7FIK - chains A and E of the 32 polymer chains in the assembly; structure by electron microscopy, 3.70 A resolution.

# Chain A
Protein: MGC83295 protein
From: Xenopus laevis
Reference sequence: Q642R6 (Q642R6_XENLA); residue numbers follow UniProt; this construct covers 1-2011
Chain sequence (2011 residues; row label = number of the first residue in the row):
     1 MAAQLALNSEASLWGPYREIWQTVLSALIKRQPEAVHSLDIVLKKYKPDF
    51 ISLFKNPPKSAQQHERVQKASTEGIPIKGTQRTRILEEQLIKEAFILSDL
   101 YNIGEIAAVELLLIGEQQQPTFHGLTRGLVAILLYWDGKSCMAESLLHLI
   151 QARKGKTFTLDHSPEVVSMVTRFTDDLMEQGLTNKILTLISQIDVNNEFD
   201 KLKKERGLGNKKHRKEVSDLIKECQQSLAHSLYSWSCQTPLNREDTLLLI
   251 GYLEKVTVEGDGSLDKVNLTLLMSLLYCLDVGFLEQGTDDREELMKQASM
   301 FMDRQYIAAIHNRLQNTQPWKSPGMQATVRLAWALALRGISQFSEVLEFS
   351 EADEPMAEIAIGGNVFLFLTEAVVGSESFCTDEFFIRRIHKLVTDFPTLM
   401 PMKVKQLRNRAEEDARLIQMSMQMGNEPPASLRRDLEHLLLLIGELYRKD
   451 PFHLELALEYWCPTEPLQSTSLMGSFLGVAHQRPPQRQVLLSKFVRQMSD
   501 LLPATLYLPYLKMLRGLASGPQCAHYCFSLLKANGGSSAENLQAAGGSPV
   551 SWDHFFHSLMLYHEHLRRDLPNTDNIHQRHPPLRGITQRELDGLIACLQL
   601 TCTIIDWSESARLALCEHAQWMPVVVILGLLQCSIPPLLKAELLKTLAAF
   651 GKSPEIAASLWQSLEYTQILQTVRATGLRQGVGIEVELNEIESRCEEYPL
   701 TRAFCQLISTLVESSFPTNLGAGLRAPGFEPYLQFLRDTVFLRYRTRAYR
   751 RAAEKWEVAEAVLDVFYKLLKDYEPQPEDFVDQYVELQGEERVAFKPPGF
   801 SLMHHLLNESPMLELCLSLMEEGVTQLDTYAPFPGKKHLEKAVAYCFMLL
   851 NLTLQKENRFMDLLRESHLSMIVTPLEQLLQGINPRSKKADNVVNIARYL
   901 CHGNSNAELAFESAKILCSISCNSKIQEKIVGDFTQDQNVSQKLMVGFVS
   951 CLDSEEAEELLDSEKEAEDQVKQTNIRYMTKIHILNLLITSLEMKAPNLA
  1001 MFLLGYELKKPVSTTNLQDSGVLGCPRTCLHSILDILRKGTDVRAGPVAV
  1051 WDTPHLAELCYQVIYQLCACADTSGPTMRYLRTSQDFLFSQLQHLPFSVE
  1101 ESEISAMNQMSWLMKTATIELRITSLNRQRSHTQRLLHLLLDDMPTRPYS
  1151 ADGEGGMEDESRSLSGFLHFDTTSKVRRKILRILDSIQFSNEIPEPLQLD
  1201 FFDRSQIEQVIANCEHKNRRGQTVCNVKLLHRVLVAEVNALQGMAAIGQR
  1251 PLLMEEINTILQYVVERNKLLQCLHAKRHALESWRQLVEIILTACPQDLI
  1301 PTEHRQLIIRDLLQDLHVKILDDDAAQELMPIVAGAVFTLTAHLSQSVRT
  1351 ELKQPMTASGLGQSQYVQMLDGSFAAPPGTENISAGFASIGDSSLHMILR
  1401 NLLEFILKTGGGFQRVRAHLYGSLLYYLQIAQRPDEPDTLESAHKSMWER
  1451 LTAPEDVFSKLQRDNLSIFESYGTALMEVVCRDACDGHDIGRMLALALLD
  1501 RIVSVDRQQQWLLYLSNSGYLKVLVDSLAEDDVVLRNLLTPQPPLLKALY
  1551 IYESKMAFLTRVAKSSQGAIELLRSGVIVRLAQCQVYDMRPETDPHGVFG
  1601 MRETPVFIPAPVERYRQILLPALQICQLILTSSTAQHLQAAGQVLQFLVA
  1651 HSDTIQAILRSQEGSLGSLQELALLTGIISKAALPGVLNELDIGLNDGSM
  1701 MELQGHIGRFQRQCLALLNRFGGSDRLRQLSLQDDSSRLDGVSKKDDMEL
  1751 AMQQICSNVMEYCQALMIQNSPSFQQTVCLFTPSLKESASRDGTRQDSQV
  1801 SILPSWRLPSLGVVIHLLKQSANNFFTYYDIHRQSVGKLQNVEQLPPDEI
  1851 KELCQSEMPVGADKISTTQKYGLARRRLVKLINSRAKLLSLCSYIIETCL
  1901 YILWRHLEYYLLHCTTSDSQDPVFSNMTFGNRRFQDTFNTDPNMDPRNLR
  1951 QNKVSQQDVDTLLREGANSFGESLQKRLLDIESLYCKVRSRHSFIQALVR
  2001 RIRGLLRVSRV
Disordered / not traced: 1-15, 56, 70-73, 103-105, 464-478, 537-546, 572-578, 958-967, 1148-1174, 1219-1226, 1353-1381, 1594-1607, 1662-1663, 1694-1696, 1785-1800, 1860-1864, 1917-1955, 1986-1993

# Chain E
Protein: outer Nup160
From: Xenopus laevis
Chain sequence (1435 residues; each row starts with the number of its first residue):
     1 MAAAERHMTPFQAIDWAGSITLPMVQRVGGFTRAIMAASVNLERSYMELI
    51 GAERETSRRNFRDLSLRPDVNLVIGGPKYADCAGGYCYSESSSLLSATRN
   101 RFLHWTSYADTLELVEISLDINLVNNAVRLRILNCSILPGGVHICETPNN
   151 IVVLILTNQTVHRLILPHPSRMYRSEIISDSHIQSIFTDIGKTNFHDPSN
   201 TYVIPAIPGRAPNTTASTAWLSSDGEALFALPSISGGILVIKMPPHDMEG
   251 LVTIAELKQSSVMQRLLTGWMPSSIRGDQGPAHLPVSLAVHTLDHDSYLF
   301 ALCQDHKLRMWSYKDQMCLMVADMLEYVPVSKDIRQTAGTGHKLRLAFSE
   351 TLGILYLGVYLHTPKQGQFCVFQLMCAESNRYSLDHISSIFTNQETLIDF
   401 TFTLTSMDIWALWLDDDNQTVVKHINFEENQAGQWNPVFVNPLPEDDLAI
   451 SDEQEPQEAYLECLFAPGRFTIAAVQKAIQILRKGSGRVLDLSWEELRKD
   501 VTLTVENEIQNAVIDYDVSQEEFRQINIENWCKFYTCCLQYQETLSRPLA
   551 LLVHPDTNMVCLLRKGFLSFLAPCSLVEHLYLVPAEHLLTVDESVISDDI
   601 DAASDIVNLIQCLRMIADYISEDMAYLMESACCHLQSPERVAEQILEDLI
   651 ANDIDNIMENIQNKLQDTRNPIRAIGFLLQNMDYETNADMEQPQPNTRLN
   701 LSTLYGSITASSVVCQAICKISATRFLICRDLLILQHLLLRLGDMALIGA
   751 GQLLHSQQELIPRAAQLLLSYYMIRWGSQCLACAVPVDILESNLQHLSVL
   801 ELSDSQVEKRRYTSGIQTIVELFFEDVARKHFPHVFIQSGASQLQEPLNW
   851 SDLIKRITNYLLQLLWPSNPNFQFAECLMRNCQYTQLQEYVRLLLPWCQV
   901 NVGSCHFMLAQCYLVAGEGHKALDCFSQAASEVEREDFLEKLIRVEEGES
   951 VSPRLQYYNRVLRLLEDVGLPELVIQLATIAIGEASDDWRSQAALRTRIF
  1001 KHHLDMGHNNQAYDALTQIPDPSRQLDCLRQLVVVLCERSQLQDLVEFPY
  1051 VNLHNEVVGIIESRARAVDLMTHNYYELLYAFHIYRHNYRKAGSVMFEYG
  1101 MRLGREVRTLRGLQKQVNSYLACLNCLRLIRPEYAWIVQPVSGAVYERPG
  1151 ASPKRNYDGESSAVPSSSQIEILELRDLEKEYVLAQTRLTLAKHNPSTAA
  1201 IAGSSAAEEMVALLVQAGLFDTAISLCQTFKLALTSVFEGLACKCIRLQQ
  1251 GGEAAQAEAWEWLAANQLATVITTKESSATDEAWRLMISYLDKYEAKNTL
  1301 YHHCIINKLLSHGVPLPNWLINRYKAMDAAELLRLYLKYDLLEEAAELVL
  1351 EYVDALLGKGHQYFGIQAPLSATSQLVWFPYSAIDHLRQALGENESNQHN
  1401 QAILSKLQRKMDEYFQKLKKATDDYKKLVQKPLRA
Disordered / not traced: 1-39, 260-278, 931-951, 970, 1139-1169, 1268-1276, 1431-1435

# Interface between chain A and chain E
Residue-residue contacts (20):
  Ser610(A) - Ile1201(E)
  Leu613(A) - Leu1213(E)  hydrophobic
  Glu617(A) - Glu1208(E)
  His618(A) - Glu1208(E)
  Ala619(A) - Glu1208(E)  hydrogen bond (backbone-side chain)
  Glu655(A) - Arg1247(E)
  Ala722(A) - Tyr1339(E)  hydrophobic
  Gly723(A) - Asp1340(E)  hydrogen bond (backbone-side chain)
  Gln788(A) - Glu1393(E)
  Gln788(A) - Asn1394(E)
  Gly789(A) - Glu1393(E)  hydrogen bond (backbone-side chain)
  Gly789(A) - Asn1394(E)
  Val1235(A) - Glu1253(E)
  Gln1242(A) - Ser1277(E)
  Gly1243(A) - Trp1260(E)
  Met1244(A) - Trp1260(E)  hydrophobic
  Met1244(A) - Ser1277(E)
  Ile1247(A) - Trp1260(E)  hydrophobic
  Ile1247(A) - Ala1264(E)  hydrophobic
  Arg1250(A) - Trp1260(E)
Other interface residues (no listed pair), chain A (20 interface residues in all): Ala614, Pro654, Ala658, Asn719
Other interface residues (no listed pair), chain E (18 interface residues in all): Glu1209, Ser1278, Glu1282, Ser1311, His1312, Lys1338

# Overview
20 residues of chain A and 18 residues of chain E are in contact; the contacts include 3 hydrogen bonds. Polar
pairs include Ala619(A)-Glu1208(E), Gly723(A)-Asp1340(E) and Gly789(A)-Glu1393(E).
Here chain A is MGC83295 protein and chain E is outer Nup160, both from Xenopus laevis. Entry 7FIK (The
cryo-EM structure of the CR subunit from X. laevis NPC) was determined by electron microscopy (same
publication as 7FIL).
